Entry 8XOT (electron microscopy, 3.51 A resolution); this record covers chains b and B1 of the 12 polymer chains in the assembly.

[Chain b (and B1)]
Protein: Portal protein B
From: Escherichia phage Lambda
Notes: chain B1 of this document is another copy of the same molecule, construct and numbering; everything in this record applies to it too
UniProt: P03710 (PORTL_LAMBD); numbering as in UniProt (aligned over 1-533)
Sequence (533 residues; row label = number of the first residue in the row):
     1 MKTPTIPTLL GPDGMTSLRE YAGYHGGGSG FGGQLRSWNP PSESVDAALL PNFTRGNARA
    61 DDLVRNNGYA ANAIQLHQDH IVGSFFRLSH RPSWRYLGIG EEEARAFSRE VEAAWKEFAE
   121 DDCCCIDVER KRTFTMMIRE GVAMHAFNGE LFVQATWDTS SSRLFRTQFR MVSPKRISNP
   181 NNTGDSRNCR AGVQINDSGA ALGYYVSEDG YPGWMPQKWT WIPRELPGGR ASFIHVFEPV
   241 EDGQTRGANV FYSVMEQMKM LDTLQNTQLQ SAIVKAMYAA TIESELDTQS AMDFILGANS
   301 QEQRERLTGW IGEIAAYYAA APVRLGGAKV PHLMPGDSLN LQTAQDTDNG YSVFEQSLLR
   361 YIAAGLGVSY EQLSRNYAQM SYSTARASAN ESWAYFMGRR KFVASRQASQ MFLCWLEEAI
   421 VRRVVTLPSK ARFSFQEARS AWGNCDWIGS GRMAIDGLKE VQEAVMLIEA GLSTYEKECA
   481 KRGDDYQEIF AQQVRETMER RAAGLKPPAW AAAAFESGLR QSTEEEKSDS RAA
Unresolved in the structure: 1-33, 508-533
UniProt features mapped onto this chain:
  - site: A22, G23 (Cleavage)
Cystine bridges: C123-C125

[How chain b and chain B1 interact]
Residue-residue contacts - 183 pairs, chain b then chain B1:
  T54(b) - S42(B1)
  R55(b) - R36(B1)
  A58(b) - P40(B1)
  A58(b) - P41(B1)
  A58(b) - S42(B1)
  R59(b) - L35(B1)  hydrogen bond (side chain-backbone)
  R59(b) - W38(B1)  hydrogen bond (side chain-backbone)
  R59(b) - N39(B1)
  R59(b) - P40(B1)
  D62(b) - W38(B1)  hydrogen bond
  L63(b) - W38(B1)  hydrophobic
  R65(b) - A48(B1)
  R65(b) - Y252(B1)
  R65(b) - S253(B1)  hydrogen bond (backbone-side chain)
  N66(b) - S253(B1)
  N66(b) - E256(B1)
  N67(b) - Y361(B1)
  G68(b) - S253(B1)
  G68(b) - Y361(B1)  hydrogen bond (backbone-side chain)
  Y69(b) - Y361(B1)  hydrophobic
  N72(b) - A364(B1)
  Q75(b) - Y395(B1)
  H80(b) - E391(B1)  salt bridge
  G83(b) - F402(B1)
  S84(b) - K401(B1)
  S84(b) - F402(B1)
  D121(b) - S440(B1)  hydrogen bond
  D122(b) - R406(B1)  hydrogen bond (backbone-side chain)
  D122(b) - Q410(B1)
  D122(b) - L413(B1)
  D122(b) - S440(B1)  hydrogen bond
  C124(b) - R406(B1)  hydrogen bond
  E129(b) - S198(B1)
  E129(b) - G199(B1)
  E129(b) - A200(B1)
  R130(b) - R224(B1)  hydrogen bond (backbone-side chain)
  K131(b) - F237(B1)
  K131(b) - P239(B1)
  K131(b) - Q244(B1)  hydrogen bond (side chain-backbone)
  R132(b) - P239(B1)
  T133(b) - R406(B1)
  T135(b) - F402(B1)
  R139(b) - F402(B1)
  E140(b) - P239(B1)
  E140(b) - V240(B1)  hydrogen bond (side chain-backbone)
  E140(b) - E241(B1)  hydrogen bond (side chain-backbone)
  R170(b) - S198(B1)  hydrogen bond (side chain-backbone)
  M171(b) - D242(B1)
  V172(b) - D242(B1)
  S173(b) - D242(B1)  hydrogen bond (backbone-side chain)
  K175(b) - E43(B1)  hydrogen bond (side chain-backbone)
  K175(b) - S44(B1)
  R176(b) - D242(B1)  salt bridge
  D209(b) - R190(B1)  salt bridge
  Y211(b) - A47(B1)  hydrophobic
  Y211(b) - L50(B1)
  Y211(b) - D185(B1)  hydrogen bond
  Y211(b) - R187(B1)
  Y211(b) - R190(B1)  hydrogen bond (backbone-side chain)
  M215(b) - R187(B1)
  M255(b) - W38(B1)  hydrophobic
  K259(b) - Q34(B1)
  K259(b) - W38(B1)
  Q265(b) - F354(B1)
  Q268(b) - F354(B1)
  L269(b) - M260(B1)  hydrophobic
  L269(b) - T263(B1)
  L269(b) - F354(B1)
  A272(b) - T267(B1)
  I273(b) - T267(B1)
  V274(b) - A344(B1)
  K275(b) - Q345(B1)
  K275(b) - T347(B1)  hydrogen bond
  K275(b) - D348(B1)  hydrogen bond (side chain-backbone)
  K275(b) - N349(B1)
  A276(b) - S271(B1)
  M277(b) - T343(B1)  hydrogen bond (backbone-side chain)
  Y278(b) - V274(B1)  hydrophobic
  Y278(b) - L341(B1)  hydrophobic
  A279(b) - L341(B1)
  A279(b) - Q342(B1)  hydrogen bond (backbone-backbone)
  A280(b) - N340(B1)
  A280(b) - L341(B1)  hydrophobic
  T281(b) - S338(B1)
  T281(b) - L339(B1)
  T281(b) - N340(B1)  hydrogen bond (backbone-backbone)
  I282(b) - L333(B1)  hydrophobic
  I282(b) - D337(B1)
  I282(b) - S338(B1)
  I282(b) - L339(B1)
  E283(b) - G336(B1)
  E283(b) - D337(B1)
  E283(b) - S338(B1)  hydrogen bond (backbone-backbone)
  S284(b) - G336(B1)
  S284(b) - D337(B1)
  E285(b) - G336(B1)  hydrogen bond (backbone-backbone)
  T288(b) - Q289(B1)
  T288(b) - S290(B1)
  A291(b) - S290(B1)
  R306(b) - D293(B1)
  R306(b) - G297(B1)
  W310(b) - L296(B1)
  E313(b) - R304(B1)
  E313(b) - L307(B1)
  Y317(b) - H332(B1)  hydrogen bond (side chain-backbone)
  Y317(b) - M334(B1)  hydrophobic
  Y318(b) - L333(B1)
  Y318(b) - M334(B1)
  Y318(b) - D337(B1)
  L325(b) - M277(B1)
  H332(b) - D337(B1)  salt bridge
  L339(b) - N340(B1)
  L339(b) - Q342(B1)  hydrogen bond (backbone-side chain)
  N340(b) - Q342(B1)
  L341(b) - Q342(B1)
  L341(b) - T343(B1)
  L341(b) - A344(B1)
  T343(b) - Q345(B1)  hydrogen bond
  D346(b) - Q345(B1)
  D346(b) - D346(B1)
  D346(b) - T347(B1)
  Y351(b) - F354(B1)  hydrophobic
  Y351(b) - S357(B1)
  S352(b) - V353(B1)
  E355(b) - V353(B1)
  E355(b) - S357(B1)
  S374(b) - R360(B1)
  R375(b) - R360(B1)
  R375(b) - A363(B1)
  R375(b) - A364(B1)
  R375(b) - G367(B1)
  R375(b) - V368(B1)  hydrogen bond (side chain-backbone)
  R375(b) - S369(B1)
  R375(b) - Y370(B1)
  N376(b) - R360(B1)
  Y377(b) - E371(B1)
  Y377(b) - M380(B1)
  Y377(b) - T384(B1)
  Y377(b) - S388(B1)
  A378(b) - Q379(B1)
  Q379(b) - Q379(B1)  hydrogen bond (backbone-side chain)
  M380(b) - S381(B1)
  M380(b) - T384(B1)  hydrogen bond (backbone-side chain)
  Y382(b) - S383(B1)
  M453(b) - N390(B1)  hydrogen bond
  A454(b) - R386(B1)  hydrogen bond (backbone-side chain)
  A454(b) - N390(B1)  hydrogen bond (backbone-side chain)
  I455(b) - S383(B1)
  I455(b) - R386(B1)  hydrogen bond (backbone-side chain)
  I455(b) - A387(B1)  hydrophobic
  D456(b) - R386(B1)
  G457(b) - E463(B1)
  L458(b) - K459(B1)
  L458(b) - Q462(B1)
  L458(b) - E463(B1)  hydrogen bond (backbone-side chain)
  V461(b) - E463(B1)
  V461(b) - M466(B1)  hydrophobic
  V461(b) - L467(B1)  hydrophobic
  Q462(b) - M466(B1)
  Y475(b) - L472(B1)  hydrophobic
  R482(b) - L467(B1)
  R482(b) - L472(B1)  hydrogen bond (side chain-backbone)
  R482(b) - S473(B1)
  D484(b) - K477(B1)
  I489(b) - G471(B1)
  I489(b) - T474(B1)
  I489(b) - K477(B1)
  Q492(b) - T474(B1)
  Q492(b) - E476(B1)
  Q492(b) - Y486(B1)
  Q493(b) - T474(B1)
  R495(b) - E101(B1)  salt bridge
  R495(b) - R105(B1)
  E496(b) - T474(B1)
  E496(b) - Y475(B1)  hydrogen bond (side chain-backbone)
  E496(b) - E476(B1)  hydrogen bond (side chain-backbone)
  E496(b) - Y486(B1)
  E499(b) - R105(B1)  salt bridge
  R500(b) - Y475(B1)  hydrogen bond
  R500(b) - F490(B1)
  A503(b) - V494(B1)
  L505(b) - Q493(B1)
  L505(b) - V494(B1)  hydrophobic
Interface residues without a listed pair, chain b (115 interface residues in all): D61, A71, D79, E117, E120, C123, L164, P212, E256, G326, S338, T347, L373, V465, E478
Interface residues without a listed pair, chain B1 (120 interface residues in all): V45, D46, Y96, S186, D197, A201, T245, S300, I311, G365, Y382, N444, R452, A470

[Overview]
Chain b and chain B1 form an interface of 115 and 120 residues respectively, with 40 hydrogen bonds and 6 salt
bridges. Polar pairs include H80(b)-E391(B1), R176(b)-D242(B1) and D209(b)-R190(B1).
Both chains are Portal protein B (Escherichia phage Lambda). Entry 8XOT (Prohead portal of bacteriophage
lambda) was determined by electron microscopy, deposited together with 8XOU, 8XOW, 8XPM and 8XQB.
